PDB entry 2H6Z | X-ray diffraction, 2.25 A resolution | chain A

== Chain A ==
Molecule: Thioredoxin
From: Escherichia coli
UniProtKB: Q2M889 (Q2M889_ECOLI); residues 1-108 here correspond to UniProt positions 2-109 (UniProt number = residue number + 1)
Chain sequence (108 residues; numbered 1 to 108; the number before each row is that of its first residue):
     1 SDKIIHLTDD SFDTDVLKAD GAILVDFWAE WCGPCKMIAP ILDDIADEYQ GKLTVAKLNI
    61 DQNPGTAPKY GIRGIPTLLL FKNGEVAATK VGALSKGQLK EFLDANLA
Differences from the reference sequence: engineered mutation Asp44 (Glu45 in Q2M889)
Disulfide bonds: Cys32-Cys35

== In short ==
Chain A is Thioredoxin (Escherichia coli); the structure, Crystal Structure of Thioredoxin Mutant E44D in
Hexagonal (p61) Space Group, was determined by X-ray diffraction, deposited together with 2H70.
